9ITW - chains N and Z of the 16 polymer chains in the assembly; structure by electron microscopy, 4.08 A resolution (low resolution: residue-level contacts below are approximate; hydrogen-bond / salt-bridge calls are withheld).

[Chain N]
Molecule: ATP synthase subunit c
Organism: Chloroflexus aurantiacus J-10-fl
Reference sequence: A9WGS9 (ATPL_CHLAA); residues 1-76 here = UniProt positions 1-76
Sequence (76 residues; each row starts with the number of its first residue):
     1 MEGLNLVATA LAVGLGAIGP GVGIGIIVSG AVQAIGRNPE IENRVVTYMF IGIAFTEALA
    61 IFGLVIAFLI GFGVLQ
Disordered / not traced: 74-76
UniProt features mapped onto this chain:
  - site: Glu57 (Reversibly protonated during proton transport)

[Chain Z]
Molecule: ATP synthase subunit a
Organism: Chloroflexus aurantiacus J-10-fl
Reference sequence: A9WGT0 (A9WGT0_CHLAA); numbering as in UniProt (aligned over 1-312)
Sequence (312 residues; numbered 1 to 312; the number before each row is that of its first residue):
     1 MSTRTRNILI IVGALIISIA SRFFLYTGPP HVEVAAEVIF DGIPGFPITN SFVVAIIIDI
    61 FVIALAVAAT RNLQMVPRGL QNVMEFILES LYNLFRNINA KYVATAFPLV ATIFLFVLFG
   121 NWFGLLPGVG SIGVCHEKKE EHAVVDERLA LAAPAAPLSS VAAAEGEEIH DTCAAQGKKL
   181 VPLFRAPAAD LNFTFAIAVI SFVFIEYWGF RALGPGYLKK FFNTNGIMSF VGIIEFISEL
   241 VKPFALAFRL FGNIFAGEVL LVVMAFLVPL LLPLPFYGFE VFVGFIQALI FALLTYAFLN
   301 IAVTGHDEEH AH
Disordered / not traced: 1-11, 137-168, 305-312
Cystine bridges: Cys135-Cys173

[Interface between chain N and chain Z]
Contacting residue pairs (8; chain N residue first):
  Ile51(N) - Glu235(Z)
  Ala54(N) - Ile234(Z)
  Ala54(N) - Ser238(Z)
  Phe55(N) - Val231(Z)
  Phe55(N) - Ile234(Z)
  Ala58(N) - Ile234(Z)
  Ile61(N) - Val241(Z)
  Phe62(N) - Ile237(Z)
Other interface residues (no listed pair), chain N (9 interface residues in all): Val46, Phe50, Glu57
Other interface residues (no listed pair), chain Z (8 interface residues in all): Lys242, Ile301

[In short]
Chain N and chain Z form an interface of 9 and 8 residues respectively.
Chain N is ATP synthase subunit c and chain Z is ATP synthase subunit a, both from Chloroflexus aurantiacus
J-10-fl; the structure, Chloroflexus aurantiacus ADP-bound ATP synthase, state 1, focused refinement of FO and
peripheral stalk, was determined by electron microscopy together with 9ITJ, 9ITK, 9ITL, 9ITM, 9ITN, 9ITO and
11 further entries from the same study.
